2IX1 - chains A and B; structure by X-ray diffraction, 2.74 A resolution.

== Chain A ==
Name: Exoribonuclease 2
From: Escherichia coli
Notes: EC 3.1.13.1
UniProtKB: P30850 (RNB_ECOLI); residue numbers follow UniProt; this construct covers 6-644
Chain sequence (664 residues; each row starts with the number of its first residue; numbers below 1 keep their minus sign (Met-19 is residue -19)):
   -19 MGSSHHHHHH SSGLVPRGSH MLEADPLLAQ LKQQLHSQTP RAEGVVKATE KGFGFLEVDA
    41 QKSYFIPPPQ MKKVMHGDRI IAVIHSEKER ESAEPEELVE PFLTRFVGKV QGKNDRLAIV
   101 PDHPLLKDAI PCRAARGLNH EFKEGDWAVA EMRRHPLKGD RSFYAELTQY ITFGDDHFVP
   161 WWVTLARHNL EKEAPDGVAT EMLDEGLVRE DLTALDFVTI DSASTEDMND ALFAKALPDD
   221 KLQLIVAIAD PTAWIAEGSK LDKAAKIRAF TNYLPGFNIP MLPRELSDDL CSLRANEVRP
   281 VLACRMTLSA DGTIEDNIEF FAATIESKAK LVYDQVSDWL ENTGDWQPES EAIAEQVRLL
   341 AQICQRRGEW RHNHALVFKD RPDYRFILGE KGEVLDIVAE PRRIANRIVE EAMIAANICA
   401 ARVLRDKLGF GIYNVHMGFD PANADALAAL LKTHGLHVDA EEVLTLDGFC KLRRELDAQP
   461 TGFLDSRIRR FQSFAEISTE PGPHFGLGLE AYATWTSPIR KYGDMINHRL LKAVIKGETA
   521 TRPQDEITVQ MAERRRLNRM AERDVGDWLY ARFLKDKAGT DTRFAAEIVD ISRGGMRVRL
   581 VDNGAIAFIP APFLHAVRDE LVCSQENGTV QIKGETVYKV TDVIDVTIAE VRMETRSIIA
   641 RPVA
Unresolved in the structure: -19 to 0, 644
Sequence notes: engineered mutation Asn209 (Asp in P30850)
Ion coordination: Mg2+: Asp201, Asp210 (shared with A12(B), A13(B) of chain B)
Curated features (UniProtKB/Swiss-Prot):
  - modified residue: Lys501 (N6-acetyllysine)
  - mutagenesis: Lys501 (K501Q/R: Strong decrease in acetylation)

== Chain B ==
Molecule: 13-nt RNA strand
From: Escherichia coli BL21(DE3)
Sequence (13 nucleotides; each row starts with the number of its first residue):
     1 AAAAAAAAAA AAA
Ion coordination: Mg2+: A12, A13 (shared with Asp201(A), Asp210(A) of chain A)

== Chain A / chain B interface ==
Pairs across the interface (76; chain A residue first):
  Lys27(A) - A1(B)  hydrogen bond to the base
  Phe35(A) - A1(B)  base contact
  Asp102(A) - A5(B)  base contact
  His103(A) - A5(B)  salt bridge to the phosphate
  Pro104(A) - A4(B)  base contact
  Pro104(A) - A5(B)  base contact
  Leu105(A) - A4(B)  phosphate contact
  Leu105(A) - A5(B)  phosphate contact
  Arg167(A) - A5(B)  hydrogen bond to the base
  Asp201(A) - A12(B)  hydrogen bond to the sugar
  Asp201(A) - A13(B)  phosphate contact
  Thr205(A) - A13(B)  sugar contact
  Asp207(A) - A13(B)  phosphate contact
  Met208(A) - A13(B)  phosphate contact
  Asn209(A) - A13(B)  hydrogen bond to the phosphate
  Asp210(A) - A12(B)  phosphate contact
  Asp210(A) - A13(B)  phosphate contact
  Tyr253(A) - A13(B)  stacking on the base
  Tyr313(A) - A12(B)  hydrogen bond to the sugar
  Phe358(A) - A8(B)  base contact
  Phe358(A) - A9(B)  stacking on the base
  Asp360(A) - A9(B)  base contact
  Asp360(A) - A10(B)  base contact
  Arg361(A) - A9(B)  base contact
  Asp363(A) - A11(B)  base contact
  Asp363(A) - A12(B)  base contact
  Arg382(A) - A10(B)  hydrogen bond to the base
  Arg382(A) - A11(B)  hydrogen bond to the base
  Val389(A) - A11(B)  sugar contact
  Val389(A) - A12(B)  sugar contact
  Glu390(A) - A10(B)  hydrogen bond to the sugar
  Glu390(A) - A11(B)  sugar contact
  Met393(A) - A11(B)  phosphate contact
  Met393(A) - A12(B)  phosphate contact
  Ile394(A) - A10(B)  sugar contact
  Ile394(A) - A11(B)  sugar contact
  Asn397(A) - A11(B)  phosphate contact
  His416(A) - A8(B)  hydrogen bond to the sugar
  His416(A) - A9(B)  sugar contact
  Arg453(A) - A8(B)  base contact
  Asp465(A) - A8(B)  base contact
  Arg469(A) - A8(B)  salt bridge to the phosphate
  Gln472(A) - A8(B)  hydrogen bond to the base
  Ser473(A) - A8(B)  hydrogen bond to the sugar
  Phe474(A) - A7(B)  base contact
  Phe474(A) - A8(B)  phosphate contact
  Phe474(A) - A9(B)  phosphate contact
  Ala475(A) - A9(B)  hydrogen bond to the phosphate
  Ala475(A) - A10(B)  phosphate contact
  His484(A) - A9(B)  hydrogen bond to the phosphate
  His484(A) - A10(B)  salt bridge to the phosphate
  Gly486(A) - A9(B)  sugar contact
  Leu487(A) - A9(B)  sugar contact
  Leu487(A) - A10(B)  sugar contact
  Tyr492(A) - A10(B)  phosphate contact
  Tyr492(A) - A11(B)  hydrogen bond to the phosphate
  Thr494(A) - A11(B)  phosphate contact
  Thr496(A) - A12(B)  hydrogen bond to the phosphate
  Ser497(A) - A12(B)  hydrogen bond to the phosphate
  Arg500(A) - A12(B)  salt bridge to the phosphate
  Arg500(A) - A13(B)  salt bridge to the phosphate
  Arg536(A) - A7(B)  base contact
  Arg539(A) - A7(B)  base contact
  Met540(A) - A6(B)  sugar contact
  Glu542(A) - A13(B)  base contact
  Arg543(A) - A7(B)  salt bridge to the phosphate
  Ser572(A) - A3(B)  hydrogen bond to the sugar
  Gly574(A) - A2(B)  sugar contact
  Phe588(A) - A3(B)  stacking on the base
  Pro590(A) - A2(B)  base contact
  Pro592(A) - A2(B)  phosphate contact
  Phe593(A) - A2(B)  base contact
  Arg632(A) - A2(B)  hydrogen bond to the base
  Thr635(A) - A4(B)  hydrogen bond to the base
  Ser637(A) - A3(B)  base contact
  Ser637(A) - A4(B)  base contact
Other interface residues (no listed pair), chain A (65 interface residues in all): Ile200, Ser202, Glu206, Lys501, Arg573, Arg577, Ala591, Glu630, Arg636, Ile639

== In short ==
65 residues of chain A face 13 of chain B across their interface; the contacts include 19 hydrogen bonds, 6
salt bridges and 3 aromatic stacking contacts. Among the polar pairs are Lys27(A)-A1(B), Arg167(A)-A5(B) and
Arg382(A)-A10(B). From UniProt: one mutagenesis site on chain A.
Chain A is Exoribonuclease 2 (Escherichia coli) and chain B is a 13-nt RNA strand (Escherichia coli
BL21(DE3)); the structure, RNase II D209N mutant, was determined by X-ray diffraction, deposited together with
2IX0.
